PDB entry 8S9T | electron microscopy, 2.52 A resolution | chains B and C of the 6 polymer chains in the assembly

Chain B:
Name: TIGR03984 family CRISPR-associated protein
From: Synechocystis sp. PCC 6803
UniProt: Q6ZED4 (Q6ZED4_SYNY3); residues 1-193 here = UniProt positions 1-193
Amino-acid sequence (193 residues; row label = number of the first residue in the row):
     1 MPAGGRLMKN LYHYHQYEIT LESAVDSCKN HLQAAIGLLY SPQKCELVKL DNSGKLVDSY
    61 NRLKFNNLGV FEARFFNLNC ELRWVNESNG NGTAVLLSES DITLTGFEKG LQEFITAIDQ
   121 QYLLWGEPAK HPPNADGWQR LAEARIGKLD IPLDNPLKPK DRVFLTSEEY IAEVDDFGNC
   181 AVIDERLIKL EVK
Unresolved in the structure: 1-8

Chain C:
Name: Cas10
From: Synechocystis sp. PCC 6803
UniProt: Q6ZED1 (Q6ZED1_SYNY3); residues 2-558 here = UniProt positions 2-558
Amino-acid sequence (575 residues; row label = number of the first residue in the row; numbers below 1 keep their minus sign (Met-16 is residue -16)):
   -16 MAHHHHHHVG TENLYFQGFL VLIETSGNQH FIFSTNKLRE NIGASELTYL ATTEILFQGV
    44 DRVFQTNYYD QWSDTNSLNF LADSKLNPAI DDPKNNADIE ILLATSGKAI ALVKEEGKAK
   104 QLIKEVTKQA LINAPGLEIG GIYVNCNWQD KLGVAKAVKE AHKQFEVNRA KRAGANGRFL
   164 RLPIAAGCSV SELPASDFDY NADGDKIPVS TVSKVKRETA KSAKKRLRSV DGRLVNDLAQ
   224 LEKSFDELDW LAVVHADGNG LGQILLSLEK YIGEQTNRNY IDKYRRLSLA LDNCTINAFK
   284 MAIAVFKEDS KKIDLPIVPL ILGGDDLTVI CRGDYALEFT REFLEAFEGQ TETHDDIKVI
   344 AQKAFGVDRL SACAGISIIK PHFPFSVAYT LAERLIKSAK EVKQKVTVTN SSPITPFPCS
   404 AIDFHILYDS SGIDFDRIRE KLRPEDNTEL YNRPYVVTAA ENLSQAQGYE WSQAHSLQTL
   464 ADRVSYLRSE DGEGKSALPS SQSHALRTAL YLEKNEADAQ YSLISQRYKI LKNFAEDGEN
   524 KSLFHLENGK YVTRFLDALD AKDFFANANH KNQGE
Unresolved in the structure: -16 to -2, 554-558
Construct notes: initiating methionine (-16); expression tag (-15 to 1)
From the paper describing this entry:
  - catalytic residues: His487, Arg490 (from molecular simulation)
  - mutagenesis - D308A/D309A: abolished catalytic activity
  - mutagenesis - H487A, H487A/R490A, R490A: decreased catalytic activity

How chain B and chain C interact:
Pairs across the interface - 67 pairs, chain B then chain C:
  Leu38(B) with Leu165(C), hydrophobic; Ile167(C), hydrophobic
  Tyr40(B) with Leu165(C); Pro166(C)
  Cys45(B) with Pro166(C), hydrophobic; Ile167(C), hydrophobic
  Leu47(B) with Ile167(C), hydrophobic
  Arg74(B) with Leu165(C)
  Ile115(B) with Lys107(C); Lys111(C)
  Ile118(B) with Arg161(C)
  Gln120(B) with Arg161(C); Phe162(C); Thr194(C)
  Gln121(B) with Ser179(C), hydrogen bond (backbone-side chain)
  Tyr122(B) with Arg161(C); Phe162(C); Leu163(C); Ala168(C), hydrophobic; Pro177(C), hydrophobic; Ala178(C)
  Leu123(B) with Ala168(C); Ala169(C), hydrogen bond (backbone-backbone); Ala178(C), hydrogen bond (backbone-backbone); Phe181(C), hydrophobic; Pro191(C), hydrophobic
  Leu124(B) with Ile167(C); Ala169(C)
  Trp125(B) with Arg164(C); Pro166(C), hydrogen bond (side chain-backbone); Ile167(C), hydrogen bond (backbone-backbone); Ala168(C), hydrogen bond (side chain-backbone); Ala169(C), hydrophobic; Gly170(C)
  Leu149(B) with Ile167(C), hydrophobic
  Arg162(B) with Phe181(C)
  Phe164(B) with Ser179(C); Phe181(C), hydrophobic
  Glu169(B) with Arg161(C), salt bridge; Phe162(C)
  Ile171(B) with Leu114(C), hydrophobic
  Glu173(B) with Lys103(C), salt bridge; Lys107(C)
  Asp176(B) with Lys103(C); Tyr126(C), hydrogen bond (backbone-side chain)
  Phe177(B) with Lys103(C); Ile106(C); Gly124(C); Ile125(C), hydrophobic; Tyr126(C), hydrophobic; Asn151(C)
  Gly178(B) with Lys103(C); Ile106(C); Lys107(C), hydrogen bond (backbone-backbone); Thr110(C)
  Asn179(B) with Ile106(C); Thr110(C); Gly123(C); Gly124(C), hydrogen bond (side chain-backbone)
  Cys180(B) with Lys107(C); Thr110(C), hydrogen bond (backbone-side chain); Lys111(C); Leu114(C), hydrophobic
  Ala181(B) with Leu114(C), hydrophobic
  Val182(B) with Leu114(C), hydrophobic; Arg161(C)
  Glu185(B) with Arg161(C)
Interface residues without a listed pair, chain B (29 interface residues in all): Thr116, Leu187
Interface residues without a listed pair, chain C (29 interface residues in all): Ile115, Asp180

In short:
Chain B and chain C each contribute 29 residues to their interface; the contacts include 10 hydrogen bonds and
2 salt bridges. Polar contacts include Glu169(B)-Arg161(C), Glu173(B)-Lys103(C) and Gln121(B)-Ser179(C). From
the paper: catalytic residues His487(C) and Arg490(C); H487A, H487A/R490A and R490A of chain C reduce
catalytic activity.
Here chain B is TIGR03984 family CRISPR-associated protein and chain C is Cas10, both from Synechocystis sp.
PCC 6803. Entry 8S9T (CRISPR-Cas type III-D effector complex) was determined by electron microscopy, deposited
together with 8S9U, 8S9V and 8S9X.
